PDB entry 8ES4 | electron microscopy, 3.30 A resolution | chains C and D of the 8 polymer chains in the assembly

[Chain C (and D)]
Protein: Gp39
From: Shigella phage Buco
Notes: chain D of this document is another copy of the same molecule, construct and numbering; everything in this record applies to it too
UniProtKB: A0A482JKT9 (A0A482JKT9_9CAUD); residue numbers follow UniProt; this construct covers 1-185
Sequence (185 residues; row label = number of the first residue in the row):
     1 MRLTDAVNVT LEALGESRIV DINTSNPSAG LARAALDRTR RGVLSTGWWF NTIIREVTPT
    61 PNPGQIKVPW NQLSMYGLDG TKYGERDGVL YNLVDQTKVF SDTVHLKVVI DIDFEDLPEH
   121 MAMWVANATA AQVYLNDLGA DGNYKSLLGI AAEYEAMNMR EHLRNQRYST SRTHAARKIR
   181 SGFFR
Not modelled in the structure: 1, 183-185

[How chain C and chain D interact]
Contacting residue pairs (36):
  Val-9(C) / Arg-38(D)
  Glu-12(C) / Leu-31(D)
  Glu-12(C) / Arg-38(D)  salt bridge
  Glu-12(C) / Asn-136(D)
  Arg-18(C) / Leu-31(D)
  Arg-18(C) / Ala-34(D)
  Arg-18(C) / Arg-38(D)
  Trp-49(C) / Lys-82(D)
  Trp-49(C) / Leu-93(D)
  Phe-50(C) / Leu-93(D)  hydrophobic
  Thr-52(C) / Gln-96(D)
  Asp-116(C) / Arg-86(D)  salt bridge
  Glu-119(C) / Arg-41(D)  salt bridge
  Glu-119(C) / Ser-45(D)
  His-120(C) / Gly-42(D)
  His-120(C) / Ser-45(D)
  His-120(C) / Thr-46(D)
  Met-123(C) / Arg-38(D)
  Met-123(C) / Gly-42(D)
  Gly-142(C) / Ala-140(D)
  Asn-143(C) / Leu-135(D)  hydrogen bond (side chain-backbone)
  Asn-143(C) / Gly-139(D)
  Asn-143(C) / Ala-140(D)
  Ser-146(C) / Leu-135(D)
  Ser-146(C) / Tyr-144(D)
  Ile-150(C) / Gln-132(D)
  Met-157(C) / Thr-46(D)
  Arg-160(C) / Thr-46(D)  hydrogen bond
  Glu-161(C) / Tyr-76(D)
  Arg-164(C) / Thr-46(D)
  Arg-164(C) / Gly-47(D)
  Arg-164(C) / Tyr-76(D)  hydrogen bond
  Asn-165(C) / Tyr-76(D)
  Asn-165(C) / Lys-82(D)
  Gln-166(C) / Lys-82(D)
  Arg-167(C) / Asp-79(D)
Also at the interface, not in a pair above, chain C (27 interface residues in all): Ala-13, Gly-15, Asn-51, Ile-110, Ile-112, Tyr-154
Also at the interface, not in a pair above, chain D (25 interface residues in all): Leu-73, Ser-74, Leu-78, Gly-80, Val-94

[Summary]
The interface between chain C and chain D involves 27 residues on one side and 25 on the other; the contacts
include 3 hydrogen bonds and 3 salt bridges. Among the polar pairs are Glu-12(C)/Arg-38(D),
Asp-116(C)/Arg-86(D) and Glu-119(C)/Arg-41(D).
Both chains are Gp39 (Shigella phage Buco). Entry 8ES4 (Focused reconstruction of HRP29 tail) was determined
by electron microscopy.
